PDB entry 1N7T | solution NMR | chains A and B

[Chain A]
Protein: 99-mer peptide of densin-180-like protein
Organism: Homo sapiens
Notes: fragment: Erbin pdz domain
UniProt: Q96RT1 (LAP2_HUMAN); residues 5-103 here correspond to UniProt positions 1314-1412 (UniProt number = residue number + 1309)
Sequence (103 residues; row label = number of the first residue in the row):
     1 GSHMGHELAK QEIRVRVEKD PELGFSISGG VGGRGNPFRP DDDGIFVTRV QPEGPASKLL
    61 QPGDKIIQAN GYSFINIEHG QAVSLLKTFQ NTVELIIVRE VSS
Sequence notes: cloning artifact (1-4)
What the authors report for this chain:
  - mutagenesis - K19E, L23I, L23P, L23V, G24A, F25A, F25V, I27A, I27V, N36A, N36D, P37A, F38A, D42A, I45A, I45V, F46A, V47A, V50A, H79A, H79N, V83A, V83I, L86V, K87A, K87E, V93A, V93I: decreased binding to phage-derived peptide (chain B)
  - mutagenesis - S28A: increased binding to phage-derived peptide (chain B)
  - contacts within the chain: N36-R39 (hydrogen bond), N36-D42 (hydrogen bond), N36-G44 (hydrogen bond)

[Chain B]
Protein: phage-derived peptide
Sequence (7 residues; numbered 301 to 307; the number before each row is that of its first residue):
   301 TGWETWV

[Interface between chain A and chain B]
Contacting residue pairs (23; chain A residue first):
  E22(A) - V307(B)
  L23(A) - V307(B)
  G24(A) - V307(B)
  F25(A) - W306(B)
  F25(A) - V307(B)
  S26(A) - T305(B)
  S26(A) - W306(B)
  I27(A) - W303(B)
  I27(A) - E304(B)
  I27(A) - T305(B)
  S28(A) - W303(B)
  R34(A) - G302(B)
  R34(A) - W303(B)
  R34(A) - T305(B)
  G35(A) - W303(B)
  P37(A) - W303(B)
  T48(A) - W303(B)
  R49(A) - W306(B)
  V50(A) - W306(B)
  Q51(A) - W306(B)
  H79(A) - W303(B)
  H79(A) - T305(B)
  V83(A) - V307(B)
Also at the interface, not in a pair above, chain A (17 interface residues in all): L86
The authors on this interface:
  - pairs named by the authors: L23(A)-V307(B) (backbone contact), G24(A)-V307(B) (backbone contact), F25(A)-V307(B) (backbone contact), S26(A)-W306(B), I27(A)-T305(B) (backbone contact), R49(A)-W306(B), Q51(A)-W306(B), H79(A)-T305(B), V83(A)-T305(B) (hydrophobic contact)
  - interface residues, chain A: F25(A), I27(A)

[Overview]
The interface between chain A and chain B involves 17 residues on one side and 6 on the other. The authors
report backbone contacts between L23(A) and V307(B), G24(A) and V307(B) and F25(A) and V307(B) among others;
contacts between S26(A) and W306(B), R49(A) and W306(B) and Q51(A) and W306(B) among others; a hydrophobic
contact between V83(A) and T305(B). From the paper: K19E, L23I and L23P of chain A, among others, reduce
binding to phage-derived peptide (chain B); interface residues F25(A) and I27(A); 29 substitutions were tested
in all.
Here chain A is a 99-mer peptide of densin-180-like protein (Homo sapiens) and chain B is phage-derived
peptide. Entry 1N7T (ERBIN PDZ domain bound to a phage-derived peptide) was determined by solution NMR.
